5X0B - chain A; structure by X-ray diffraction, 1.75 A resolution.

# Chain A
Protein: Free serine kinase
Source organism: Thermococcus kodakarensis KOD1
UniProt: Q5JD03 (Q5JD03_THEKO); residues 1-242 here = UniProt positions 1-242
Sequence (242 residues; each row starts with the number of its first residue):
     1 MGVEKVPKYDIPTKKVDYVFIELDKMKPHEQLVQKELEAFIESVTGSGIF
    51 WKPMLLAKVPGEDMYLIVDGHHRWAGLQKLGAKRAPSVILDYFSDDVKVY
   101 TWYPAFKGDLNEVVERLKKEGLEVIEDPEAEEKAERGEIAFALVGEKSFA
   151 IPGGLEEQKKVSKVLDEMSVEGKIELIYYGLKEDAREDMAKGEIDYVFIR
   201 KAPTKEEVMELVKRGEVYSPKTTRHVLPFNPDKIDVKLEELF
Disordered / not traced: 1
Ligand contacts: adenosine monophosphate (AMP): E36, F40, S43, V44, S47, I49, F50, W51, K52, D69, G70, H71, H72, R73
UniProt features mapped onto this chain:
  - active site: E30
  - binding site (ADP): S43, I49, W51, K52, D69, G70, H71, H72, R73
  - binding site (O-phospho-L-serine): V68, G70, H71, H72, W102, K221, T223, H225
  - binding site (Mg(2+)): D69

# Overview
Chain A binds adenosine monophosphate. Curated annotation (UniProt) lists active-site residue E30, 9
ADP-binding residues, 8 O-phospho-L-serine-binding residues and Mg2+-binding residue D69.
Chain A is Free serine kinase (Thermococcus kodakarensis KOD1); the structure, Free serine kinase in complex
with AMP, was determined by X-ray diffraction, deposited together with 5X0E, 5X0F, 5X0G, 5X0J and 5X0K.
